PDB entry 2PIJ | X-ray diffraction, 1.70 A resolution | chains A and B

# Chain A (and B)
Molecule: Prophage Pfl 6 Cro
Source organism: Pseudomonas fluorescens
Notes: chain B of this document is another copy of the same molecule, construct and numbering; everything in this record applies to it too
UniProt: A6STU3 (A6STU3_PSEF5); residues 1-67 here = UniProt positions 1-67
Chain sequence (67 residues; each row starts with the number of its first residue):
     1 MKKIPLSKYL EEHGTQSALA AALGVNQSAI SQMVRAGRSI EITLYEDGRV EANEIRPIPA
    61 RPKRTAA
Not modelled in the structure: 60-67 (chain B: 61-67)
Modified / non-standard residues: Mse1 (selenomethionine; parent Met); Mse33 (selenomethionine; parent Met)
Residues lining bound ligands: bicarbonate ion (BCT): Asn26, Gln27, Ser28
From the paper describing this entry:
  - self-association interface (contacts with another copy of this molecule); pairs are residue here / residue on that copy: Mse33-Ile58

# Interface between chain A and chain B
Pairs across the interface (24):
  Leu23(A) - Pro59(B)
  Val25(A) - Pro59(B)  hydrophobic
  Mse33(A) - Ile58(B)  hydrophobic
  Ala52(A) - Pro57(B)
  Ala52(A) - Ile58(B)  hydrogen bond (backbone-backbone)
  Asn53(A) - Ile55(B)
  Asn53(A) - Arg56(B)
  Asn53(A) - Pro57(B)
  Glu54(A) - Glu54(B)
  Glu54(A) - Ile55(B)
  Glu54(A) - Arg56(B)  salt bridge
  Glu54(A) - Ile58(B)
  Ile55(A) - Asn53(B)
  Ile55(A) - Glu54(B)
  Arg56(A) - Asn53(B)
  Arg56(A) - Glu54(B)  salt bridge
  Arg56(A) - Arg56(B)
  Pro57(A) - Ala52(B)
  Pro57(A) - Asn53(B)
  Ile58(A) - Arg38(B)
  Ile58(A) - Ala52(B)  hydrogen bond (backbone-backbone)
  Ile58(A) - Glu54(B)
  Pro59(A) - Leu23(B)
  Pro59(A) - Val25(B)
Interface residues without a listed pair, chain A (12 interface residues in all): Gly24
Interface residues without a listed pair, chain B (13 interface residues in all): Mse33, Ile40

# Overview
12 residues of chain A face 13 of chain B across their interface; the contacts include 2 hydrogen bonds and 2
salt bridges. Polar pairs include Glu54(A)-Arg56(B) and Ala52(A)-Ile58(B). Bound to chain A: bicarbonate ion.
From the paper: a self-association interface involving Mse33(A) and Ile58(A).
Both chains are Prophage Pfl 6 Cro (Pseudomonas fluorescens). Entry 2PIJ (Structure of the Cro protein from
prophage Pfl 6 in Pseudomonas fluorescens Pf-5) was determined by X-ray diffraction (same publication as
3BD1).
